Entry 6K4X (X-ray diffraction, 1.17 A resolution); this record covers chain A.

[Chain A]
Protein: Metallo-beta-lactamase
Source organism: Serratia marcescens
Notes: EC 3.5.2.6
UniProtKB: G5ELM3 (G5ELM3_SERMA); residues 1-262 here correspond to UniProt positions 19-280 (UniProt number = residue number + 18)
Amino-acid sequence (262 residues; row label = number of the first residue in the row):
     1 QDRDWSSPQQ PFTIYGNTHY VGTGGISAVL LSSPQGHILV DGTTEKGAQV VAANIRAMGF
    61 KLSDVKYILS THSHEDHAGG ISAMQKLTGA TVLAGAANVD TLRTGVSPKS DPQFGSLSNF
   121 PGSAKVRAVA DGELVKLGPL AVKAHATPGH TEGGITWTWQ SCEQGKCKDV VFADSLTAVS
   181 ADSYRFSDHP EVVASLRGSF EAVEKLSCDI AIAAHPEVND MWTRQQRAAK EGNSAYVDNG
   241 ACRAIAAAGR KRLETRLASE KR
Not modelled in the structure: 1-2
Cystine bridges: Cys-162/Cys-167, Cys-208/Cys-242
Metal / ion sites: Zn2+ site 1: His-72, His-74, His-150 (together with 4-azanyl-2-sulfanyl-benzoic acid); Zn2+ site 2: Asp-76, His-77, His-215 (together with 4-azanyl-2-sulfanyl-benzoic acid)
Ligand contacts: 4-azanyl-2-sulfanyl-benzoic acid (D0U): His-72, His-74, Asp-76, His-77, Gln-113, His-150, Ser-175, Thr-177, Val-179, His-215, Arg-252

[Summary]
Bound to chain A: 4-azanyl-2-sulfanyl-benzoic acid. The Zn2+ site 1 is built by His-72, His-74 and His-150.
The Zn2+ site 2 is built by Asp-76, His-77 and His-215.
Chain A is Metallo-beta-lactamase (Serratia marcescens); the structure, Crystal structure of SMB-1
metallo-beta-lactamase in a complex with ASB, was determined by X-ray diffraction (same publication as 6JED,
6K4T and 5Y5B).
